PDB entry 7WST | electron microscopy, 2.70 A resolution | chains A and B

== Chain A (and B) ==
Protein: Iron-phytosiderophore transporter
From: Hordeum vulgare
Notes: chain B of this document is another copy of the same molecule, construct and numbering; everything in this record applies to it too
Reference sequence: Q2PGC4 (Q2PGC4_HORVU); residue numbers follow UniProt; this construct covers 1-678
Chain sequence (690 residues; each row starts with the number of its first residue):
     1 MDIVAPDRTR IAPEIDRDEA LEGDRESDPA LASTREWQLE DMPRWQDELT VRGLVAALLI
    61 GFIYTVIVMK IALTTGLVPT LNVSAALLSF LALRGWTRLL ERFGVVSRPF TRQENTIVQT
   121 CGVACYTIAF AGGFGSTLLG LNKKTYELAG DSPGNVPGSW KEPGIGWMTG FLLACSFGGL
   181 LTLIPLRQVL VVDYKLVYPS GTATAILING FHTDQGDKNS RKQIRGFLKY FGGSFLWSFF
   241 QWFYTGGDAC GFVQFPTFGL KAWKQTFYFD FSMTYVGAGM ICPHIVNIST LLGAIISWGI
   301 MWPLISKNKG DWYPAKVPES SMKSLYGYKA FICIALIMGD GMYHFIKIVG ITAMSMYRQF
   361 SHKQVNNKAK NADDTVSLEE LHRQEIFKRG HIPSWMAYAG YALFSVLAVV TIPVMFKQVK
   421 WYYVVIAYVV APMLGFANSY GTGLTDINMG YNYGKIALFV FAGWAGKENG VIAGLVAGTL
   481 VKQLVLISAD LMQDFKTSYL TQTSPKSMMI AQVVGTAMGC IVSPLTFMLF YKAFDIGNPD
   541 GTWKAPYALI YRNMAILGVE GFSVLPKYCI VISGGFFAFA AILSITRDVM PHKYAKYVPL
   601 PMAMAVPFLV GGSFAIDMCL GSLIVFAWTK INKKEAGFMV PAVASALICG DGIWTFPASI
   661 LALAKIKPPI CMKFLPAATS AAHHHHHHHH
Disordered / not traced: 1-44, 360-392, 679-690
Differences from the reference sequence: expression tag (679-690)
Disulfide bonds: Cys250-Cys671
Small-molecule neighbours: 554 ((2S)-1-[(3S)-3-[[(3S)-3,4-bis(oxidanyl)-4-oxidanylidene-butyl]amino]-4-oxidanyl-4-oxidanylidene-butyl]azetidine-2-carboxylic acid): Ala72, Gly76, Val78, Phe130, Gly133, Phe134, Gly135, Ser136, Tyr451, Lys455, Lys482, Leu486, Tyr547, Tyr551
What the authors report for this chain:
  - binding site for 554: Gly76, Val78, Phe130, Gly133, Gly135, Ser136, Tyr451, Lys482, Tyr547, Tyr551
  - contacts within the chain: Asp340-His344 (salt bridge), Asp446-Gln493 (hydrogen bond), Asn448-Asp490 (hydrogen bond)

== Chain A / chain B interface ==
Residue-residue contacts - 34 pairs, chain A then chain B:
  Phe240(A) with Phe255(B), hydrophobic
  Tyr244(A) with Phe255(B); Pro256(B), hydrogen bond (side chain-backbone); Thr257(B)
  Gly246(A) with Ala677(B)
  Phe252(A) with Phe255(B), hydrophobic
  Phe255(A) with Phe240(B), hydrophobic; Tyr244(B); Phe252(B), hydrophobic
  Pro256(A) with Tyr244(B), hydrogen bond (backbone-side chain)
  Thr257(A) with Tyr244(B)
  Pro668(A) with Ala677(B)
  Pro669(A) with Pro676(B); Ala677(B), hydrogen bond (backbone-backbone)
  Ile670(A) with Leu675(B)
  Cys671(A) with Lys673(B); Phe674(B); Leu675(B), hydrogen bond (backbone-backbone)
  Met672(A) with Met672(B), hydrophobic; Lys673(B); Phe674(B), hydrophobic
  Lys673(A) with Cys671(B); Met672(B); Lys673(B), hydrogen bond (backbone-backbone); Leu675(B)
  Phe674(A) with Cys671(B); Met672(B), hydrophobic
  Leu675(A) with Ile670(B); Cys671(B), hydrogen bond (backbone-backbone); Lys673(B)
  Pro676(A) with Pro669(B)
  Ala677(A) with Gly246(B); Pro668(B); Pro669(B), hydrogen bond (backbone-backbone)
Other interface residues (no listed pair), chain A (20 interface residues in all): Phe258, Gly259, Leu260
Other interface residues (no listed pair), chain B (20 interface residues in all): Phe258, Gly259, Leu260

== Overview ==
Chain A and chain B each contribute 20 residues to their interface; the contacts include 7 hydrogen bonds.
Among the polar pairs are Tyr244(A)-Pro256(B), Pro669(A)-Ala677(B) and Cys671(A)-Leu675(B). The paper reports
a binding site for 554 at Gly76(A), Val78(A) and Phe130(A) among others; contacts within the chain involving
Asp340(A), His344(A) and Asp446(A) among others.
Both chains are Iron-phytosiderophore transporter (Hordeum vulgare). Entry 7WST (Cryo-EM structure of the
barley Yellow stripe 1 transporter in complex with Fe(III)-DMA) was determined by electron microscopy together
with 7WSR and 7WSU from the same study.
